6OSO - chain A; structure by X-ray diffraction, 1.75 A resolution.

[Chain A]
Protein: Tryptophan synthase alpha chain
Organism: Salmonella enterica subsp. enterica serovar Typhimurium str. LT2
Notes: EC 4.2.1.20
UniProtKB: P00929 (TRPA_SALTY); residue numbers follow UniProt; this construct covers 1-268
Sequence (268 residues; each row starts with the number of its first residue):
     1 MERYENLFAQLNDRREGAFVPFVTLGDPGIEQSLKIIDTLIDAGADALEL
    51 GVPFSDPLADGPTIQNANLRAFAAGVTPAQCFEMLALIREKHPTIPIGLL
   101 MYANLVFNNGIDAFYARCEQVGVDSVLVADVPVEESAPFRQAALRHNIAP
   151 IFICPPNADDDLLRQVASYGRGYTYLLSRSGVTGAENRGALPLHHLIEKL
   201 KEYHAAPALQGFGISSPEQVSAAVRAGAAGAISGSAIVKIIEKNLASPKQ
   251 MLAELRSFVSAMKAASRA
Disordered / not traced: 179-188
UniProt features mapped onto this chain:
  - active site (Proton acceptor): Glu49, Asp60
What the authors report for this chain:
  - contacts within the chain: Phe19-Asp46 (hydrogen bond), Ala103-Asp130 (hydrogen bond)
  - conformationally variable residues (order/disorder transition): Phe107, Arg179 to Arg188
  - catalytic residues: Glu49, Asp60 (citing earlier work)

[Overview]
From UniProt: active-site residues Glu49 and Asp60. The paper reports catalytic residues Glu49 and Asp60;
conformational variability at Phe107 and Arg179.
Chain A is Tryptophan synthase alpha chain (Salmonella enterica subsp. enterica serovar Typhimurium str. LT2);
the structure, The crystal structure of the isolate tryptophan synthase alpha-chain from Salmonella enterica
serovar typhimurium at 1.75 ..., was determined by X-ray diffraction together with 6OUY from the same study.
